PDB entry 7FEC | electron microscopy, 3.64 A resolution | chains C and D of the 9 polymer chains in the assembly

Chain C (and D):
Molecule: Secretion system apparatus protein SsaV
From: Salmonella enterica subsp. enterica serovar Typhimurium str. LT2
Notes: chain D of this document is another copy of the same molecule, construct and numbering; everything in this record applies to it too
Reference sequence: P74856 (SSAV_SALTY); numbering as in UniProt (aligned over 346-681)
Amino-acid sequence (336 residues; each row starts with the number of its first residue):
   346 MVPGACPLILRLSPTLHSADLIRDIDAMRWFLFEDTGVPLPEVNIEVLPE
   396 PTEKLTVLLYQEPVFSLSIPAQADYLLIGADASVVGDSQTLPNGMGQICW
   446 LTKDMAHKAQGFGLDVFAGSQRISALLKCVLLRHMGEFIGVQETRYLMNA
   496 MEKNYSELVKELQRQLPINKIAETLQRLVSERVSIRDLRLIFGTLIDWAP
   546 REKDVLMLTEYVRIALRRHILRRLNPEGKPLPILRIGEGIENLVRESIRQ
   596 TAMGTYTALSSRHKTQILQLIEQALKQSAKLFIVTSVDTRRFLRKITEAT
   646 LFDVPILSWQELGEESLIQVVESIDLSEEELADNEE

How chain C and chain D interact:
Contacting residue pairs (38):
  Met346(C) - Arg374(D)
  Met346(C) - Trp375(D)
  Met346(C) - Phe378(D)  hydrophobic
  Met346(C) - Tyr491(D)
  Val347(C) - Phe378(D)
  Val347(C) - Arg531(D)  hydrogen bond (backbone-side chain)
  Pro348(C) - Leu492(D)  hydrophobic
  Pro348(C) - Ala495(D)  hydrophobic
  Pro348(C) - Met496(D)
  Pro348(C) - Arg531(D)
  Gly349(C) - Met496(D)
  Gly349(C) - Arg531(D)  hydrogen bond (backbone-side chain)
  Ala350(C) - Arg531(D)
  Ala350(C) - Asp532(D)
  Leu404(C) - Arg563(D)  hydrogen bond (backbone-side chain)
  Tyr405(C) - Asp532(D)
  Tyr405(C) - Arg534(D)  hydrogen bond
  Glu407(C) - Arg563(D)  hydrogen bond (backbone-side chain)
  Glu407(C) - His564(D)  salt bridge
  Glu407(C) - Arg567(D)  salt bridge
  Pro408(C) - Arg567(D)
  Val409(C) - Arg563(D)
  Glu482(C) - Arg534(D)  hydrogen bond (backbone-side chain)
  Glu482(C) - Arg563(D)  salt bridge
  Phe483(C) - Arg534(D)
  Gly485(C) - Arg534(D)
  Gln487(C) - Asn499(D)
  Gln487(C) - Tyr500(D)
  Gln487(C) - Glu502(D)
  Glu488(C) - Arg534(D)  salt bridge
  Arg490(C) - Glu502(D)  salt bridge
  Pro512(C) - Arg509(D)
  Ile513(C) - Glu502(D)
  Ile513(C) - Glu506(D)
  Asn514(C) - Glu506(D)
  Asn514(C) - Gln510(D)
  Asn514(C) - Ile541(D)
  Met598(C) - Arg546(D)
Other interface residues (no listed pair), chain C (24 interface residues in all): Gln406, His479, Ile484, Val486
Other interface residues (no listed pair), chain D (27 interface residues in all): Glu379, Pro384, Ser501, Leu503, Leu533, Pro545

Overview:
24 residues of chain C face 27 of chain D across their interface; the contacts include 6 hydrogen bonds and 5
salt bridges. Among the polar pairs are Glu407(C)-His564(D), Glu407(C)-Arg567(D) and Glu482(C)-Arg563(D).
Both chains are Secretion system apparatus protein SsaV (Salmonella enterica subsp. enterica serovar
Typhimurium str. LT2). Entry 7FEC (Cryo-EM structure of the nonameric SsaV cytosolic domain with C9 symmetry)
was determined by electron microscopy together with 7FEB and 7FED from the same study.
